Entry 6M52 (electron microscopy, 2.60 A resolution); this record covers chains J and U of the 24 polymer chains in the assembly.

[Chain J (and U)]
Protein: Ferritin heavy chain
Organism: Homo sapiens
Notes: EC 1.16.3.1; chain U of this document is another copy of the same molecule, construct and numbering; everything in this record applies to it too
UniProt: P02794 (FRIH_HUMAN); residues 1-183 here = UniProt positions 1-183
Amino-acid sequence (183 residues; row label = number of the first residue in the row):
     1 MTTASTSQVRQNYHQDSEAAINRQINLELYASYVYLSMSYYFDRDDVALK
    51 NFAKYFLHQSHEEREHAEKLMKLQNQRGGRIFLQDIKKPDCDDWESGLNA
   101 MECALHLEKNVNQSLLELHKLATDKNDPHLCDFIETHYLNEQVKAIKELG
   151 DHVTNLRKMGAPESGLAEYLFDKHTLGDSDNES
Not modelled in the structure: 1-5, 177-183
UniProt features mapped onto this chain:
  - binding site (Fe cation): Glu-28, Glu-63, His-66, Glu-108, Gln-142
  - site: Arg-23 (Essential for association with cargo receptor NCOA4)
  - modified residue: Met-1 (N-acetylmethionine), Thr-2 (N-acetylthreonine), Ser-179 (Phosphoserine), Ser-183 (Phosphoserine)

[Interface between chain J and chain U]
Residue-residue contacts (16; chain J residue first):
  Lys-147(J) / Asp-43(U)  hydrogen bond (side chain-backbone)
  Lys-147(J) / Asp-45(U)
  Asp-151(J) / Asp-45(U)
  Asp-151(J) / Ala-48(U)
  Thr-154(J) / Asp-45(U)  hydrogen bond (side chain-backbone)
  Thr-154(J) / Asp-46(U)
  Asn-155(J) / Ala-48(U)
  Lys-158(J) / Asp-46(U)
  Lys-158(J) / Val-47(U)
  Lys-158(J) / Gly-165(U)
  Met-159(J) / Tyr-169(U)  hydrophobic
  Leu-170(J) / Tyr-169(U)
  Phe-171(J) / Tyr-169(U)
  His-174(J) / Tyr-169(U)
  Thr-175(J) / Tyr-169(U)  hydrogen bond
  Thr-175(J) / Lys-173(U)
Interface residues without a listed pair, chain J (11 interface residues in all): Gly-150
Interface residues without a listed pair, chain U (11 interface residues in all): Arg-44, Leu-166, His-174

[In short]
Chain J and chain U each contribute 11 residues to their interface; the contacts include 3 hydrogen bonds.
Polar contacts include Lys-147(J)/Asp-43(U), Thr-154(J)/Asp-45(U) and Thr-175(J)/Tyr-169(U). Curated
annotation (UniProt) lists 5 Fe cation-binding residues on chain J.
Both chains are Ferritin heavy chain (Homo sapiens). Entry 6M52 (Human apo ferritin frozen on TEM grid with
amorphous carbon supporting film) was determined by electron microscopy (same publication as 6M54).
